Entry 6DP6 (X-ray diffraction, 1.40 A resolution); this record covers chains A and C of the 4 polymer chains in the assembly.

== Chain A ==
Protein: Ribonuclease H
Organism: Bacillus halodurans
Notes: EC 3.1.26.4; fragment: Catalytic Domain residues 59-196
UniProt: Q9KEI9 (RNH1_BACHD); residues 59-196 here = UniProt positions 59-196
Sequence (142 residues; numbered 55 to 196; the number before each row is that of its first residue):
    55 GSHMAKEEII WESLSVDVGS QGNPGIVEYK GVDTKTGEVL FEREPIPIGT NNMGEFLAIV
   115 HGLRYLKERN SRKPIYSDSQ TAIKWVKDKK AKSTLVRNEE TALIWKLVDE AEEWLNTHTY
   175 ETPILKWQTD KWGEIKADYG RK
Not modelled in the structure: 55-60
Sequence notes: expression tag (55-58)
Metal / ion sites: Mg2+ site 1: Asp71, Asp192 (shared with 1 residue of chain b); Mg2+ site 2: Asp71, Glu109, Asp132 (shared with 1 residue of chain B; 1 residue of chain b); K+ site 1: Glu188 (shared with 1 residue of chain b); K+ site 2: Asp192 (shared with 1 residue of chain b)
UniProt features mapped onto this chain:
  - binding site (Mg(2+)): Asp71, Glu109, Asp132, Asp192

== Chain C ==
Molecule: 6-nt DNA strand
Sequence (6 nucleotides; each row starts with the number of its first residue):
     1 CGATGT
Metal / ion sites: K+ near DG5 (its only coordinating residue here)

== How chain A and chain C interact ==
Pairs across the interface (18; chain A residue first):
  Asn77(A) - DA3(C)  hydrogen bond to the base
  Asn77(A) - DT4(C)  hydrogen bond to the sugar
  Pro78(A) - DA3(C)  phosphate contact
  Pro78(A) - DT4(C)  phosphate contact
  Thr104(A) - DT4(C)  phosphate contact
  Thr104(A) - DG5(C)  hydrogen bond to the phosphate
  Asn105(A) - DT4(C)  hydrogen bond to the base
  Asn106(A) - DT4(C)  hydrogen bond to the base
  Asn106(A) - DG5(C)  hydrogen bond to the sugar
  Met107(A) - DG5(C)  phosphate contact
  Thr135(A) - DG5(C)  sugar contact
  Lys138(A) - DT6(C)  phosphate contact
  Trp139(A) - DG5(C)  phosphate contact
  Trp139(A) - DT6(C)  hydrogen bond to the phosphate
  Lys146(A) - DT6(C)  phosphate contact
  Ser147(A) - DG5(C)  hydrogen bond to the phosphate
  Thr148(A) - DG5(C)  hydrogen bond to the phosphate
  Leu149(A) - DG5(C)  phosphate contact
Interface residues without a listed pair, chain A (14 interface residues in all): Gln134
Interface residues without a listed pair, chain C (5 interface residues in all): DG2

== Overview ==
Chain A and chain C form an interface of 14 and 5 residues respectively, with 9 hydrogen bonds. Polar contacts
include Asn77(A)-DA3(C), Asn105(A)-DT4(C) and Asn106(A)-DT4(C). The Mg2+ site 1 is built by Asp71(A) and
Asp192(A). UniProt lists 4 Mg2+-binding residues on chain A.
Here chain A is Ribonuclease H (Bacillus halodurans) and chain C is a 6-nt DNA strand. Entry 6DP6 (Crystal
Structure of Bacillus Halodurans Ribonuclease H1 in Complex with an RNA/DNA Hybrid: Reaction in 80 ...) was
determined by X-ray diffraction, deposited together with 6DMN, 6DMV, 6DO8, 6DO9, 6DOA, 6DOB and 46 further
entries.
